Entry 7KKK (electron microscopy, 3.03 A resolution); this record covers chains A and B of the 6 polymer chains in the assembly.

[Chain A]
Protein: Spike glycoprotein
From: Severe acute respiratory syndrome coronavirus 2
UniProtKB: P0DTC2 (SPIKE_SARS2); residues 1-1208 here = UniProt positions 1-1208
Sequence (1288 residues; numbered 1 to 1288; the number before each row is that of its first residue):
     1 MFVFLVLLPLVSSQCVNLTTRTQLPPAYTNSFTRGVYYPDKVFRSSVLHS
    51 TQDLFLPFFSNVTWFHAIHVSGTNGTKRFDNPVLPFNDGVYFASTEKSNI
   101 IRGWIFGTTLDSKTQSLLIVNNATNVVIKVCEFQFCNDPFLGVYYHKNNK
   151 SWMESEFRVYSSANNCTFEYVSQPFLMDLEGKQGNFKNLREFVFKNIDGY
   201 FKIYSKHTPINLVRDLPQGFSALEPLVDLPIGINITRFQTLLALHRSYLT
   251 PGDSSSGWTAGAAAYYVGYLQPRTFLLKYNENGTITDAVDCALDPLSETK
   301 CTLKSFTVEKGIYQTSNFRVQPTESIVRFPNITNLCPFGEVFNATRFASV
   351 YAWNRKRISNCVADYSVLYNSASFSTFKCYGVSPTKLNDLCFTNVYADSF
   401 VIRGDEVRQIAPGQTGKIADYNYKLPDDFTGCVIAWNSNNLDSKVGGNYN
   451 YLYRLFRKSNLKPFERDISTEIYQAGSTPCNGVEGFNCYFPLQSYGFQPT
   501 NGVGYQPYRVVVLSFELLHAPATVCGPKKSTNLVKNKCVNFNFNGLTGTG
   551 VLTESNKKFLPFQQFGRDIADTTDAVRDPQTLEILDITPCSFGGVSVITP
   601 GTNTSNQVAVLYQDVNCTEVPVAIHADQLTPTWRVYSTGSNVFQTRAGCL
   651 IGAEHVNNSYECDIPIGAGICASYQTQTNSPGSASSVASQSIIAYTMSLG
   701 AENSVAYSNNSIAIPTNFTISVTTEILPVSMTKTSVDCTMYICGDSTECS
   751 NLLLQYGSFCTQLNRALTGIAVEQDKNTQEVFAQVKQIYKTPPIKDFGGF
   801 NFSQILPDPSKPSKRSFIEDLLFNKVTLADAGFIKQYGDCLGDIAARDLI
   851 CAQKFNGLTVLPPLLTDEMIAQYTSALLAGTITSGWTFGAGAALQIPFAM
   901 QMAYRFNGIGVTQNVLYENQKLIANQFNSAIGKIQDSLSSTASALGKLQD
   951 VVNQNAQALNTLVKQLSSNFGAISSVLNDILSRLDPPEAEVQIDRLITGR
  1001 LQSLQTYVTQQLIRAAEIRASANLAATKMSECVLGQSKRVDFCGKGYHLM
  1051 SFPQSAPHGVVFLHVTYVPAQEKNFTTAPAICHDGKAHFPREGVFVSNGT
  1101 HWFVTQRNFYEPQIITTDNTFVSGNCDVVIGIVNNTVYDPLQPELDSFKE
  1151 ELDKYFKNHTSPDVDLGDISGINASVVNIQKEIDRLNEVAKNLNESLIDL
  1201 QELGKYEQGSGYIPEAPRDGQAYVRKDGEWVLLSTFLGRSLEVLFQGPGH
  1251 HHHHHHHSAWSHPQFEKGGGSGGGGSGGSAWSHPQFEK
Not modelled in the structure: 1-26, 70-79, 144-164, 173-185, 246-262, 621-640, 677-688, 828-853, 1148-1288
Sequence notes: engineered mutation Gly682 (Arg in P0DTC2), Ser683 (Arg in P0DTC2), Ser685 (Arg in P0DTC2), Pro986 (Lys in P0DTC2), Pro987 (Val in P0DTC2); expression tag (1209-1288)
Disulfide bonds: Cys131-Cys166, Cys291-Cys301, Cys336-Cys361, Cys379-Cys432, Cys391-Cys525, Cys480-Cys488, Cys538-Cys590, Cys617-Cys649, Cys662-Cys671, Cys738-Cys760, Cys743-Cys749, Cys1032-Cys1043, Cys1082-Cys1126
Covalent attachments: N-acetylglucosamine (NAG) linked to Asn61, Asn165, Asn234, Asn282, Asn331, Asn603, Asn616, Asn657, Asn709, Asn717, Asn801, Asn1074, Asn1098, Asn1134
Swiss-Prot annotation at these positions:
  - region: Asn280 to Cys301 (Putative superantigen), Arg403 to Asp405 (Integrin-binding motif), Asn448 to Phe456 (Immunodominant HLA epitope recognized by the CD8+), Pro681, Ala684 (Putative superantigen), Ser816 to Tyr837 (Fusion peptide 1), Lys835 to Phe855 (Fusion peptide 2), Asp1163 to Glu1202 (Heptad repeat 2)
  - site: Arg815, Ser816 (Cleavage)
  - glycosylation: Asn17 (N-linked (GlcNAc...) (complex) asparagine), Asn61 (N-linked (GlcNAc...) (hybrid) asparagine), Asn74 (N-linked (GlcNAc...) (complex) asparagine), Asn122 (N-linked (GlcNAc...) (hybrid) asparagine), Asn149 (N-linked (GlcNAc...) (complex) asparagine), Asn165 (N-linked (GlcNAc...) (complex) asparagine), Asn234 (N-linked (GlcNAc...) (high mannose) asparagine), Asn282 (N-linked (GlcNAc...) (complex) asparagine), Thr323 (O-linked (GalNAc) threonine), Ser325 (O-linked (HexNAc...) serine), Asn331 (N-linked (GlcNAc...) (complex) asparagine), Asn343 (N-linked (GlcNAc...) (complex) asparagine), Asn603 (N-linked (GlcNAc...) (hybrid) asparagine), Asn616 (N-linked (GlcNAc...) (complex) asparagine), Asn657 (N-linked (GlcNAc...) (complex) asparagine), Thr676 (O-linked (GlcNAc...) threonine), Thr678 (O-linked (GlcNAc...) threonine), Asn709 (N-linked (GlcNAc...) (high mannose) asparagine), Asn717 (N-linked (GlcNAc...) (hybrid) asparagine), Asn801 (N-linked (GlcNAc...) (hybrid) asparagine) and 6 more in UniProt
  - natural variant: Leu5 (L5F: In strain: Iota/B.1.526), Ser13 (S13I: In strain: Epsilon/B.1.427/B.1.429), Leu18 (L18F: In strain: Beta/B.1.351, Gamma/P.1 and 1 more), Thr19 (T19I: In strain: Omicron/BQ.1.1, Omicron/XBB.1.5 and 1 more; T19R: In strain: Delta/B.1.617.2, Omicron/BA.2 and 4 more), Thr20 (T20N: In strain: Gamma/P.1), Leu24 to Ala27 (sequence variant, change not given here; In strain: Omicron/BA.2, Omicron/BA.2.12.1 and 6 more), Pro26 (P26S: In strain: Gamma/P.1), Gln52 (Q52H: In strain: Omicron/EG.5.1), Ala67 (A67V: In strain: Eta/B.1.525, Omicron/BA.1), His69 to Val70 (deletion: In strain: Alpha/B.1.1.7, Eta/B.1.525 and 5 more), Gly75 (G75V: In strain: Lambda/C.37), Thr76 (T76I: In strain: Lambda/C.37), 82 further natural variant entries in UniProt
  - mutagenesis: His69 to Val70 (Increased incorporation of cleaved spike into virions), Asn121 (N121Q: Partial loss of biliverdin affinity), Arg190 (R190K: Partial loss of biliverdin affinity), Asn234 (N234Q: Increased resistance to neutralizing antibodies), Asn331 (N331Q: Reduced viral infectivity), Asn343 (N343Q: Reduced viral infectivity), Leu452 (L452R: Increased resistance to neutralizing antibodies. Decreases HLA binding to NF9 epitope. Increased binding affinity to human ACE2), Tyr453 (Y453F: Decreased HLA binding to NF9 epitope. Increased binding affinity to human ACE2), Ala475 (A475V: Increased resistance to neutralizing antibodies), Val483 (V483A: Increased resistance to neutralizing antibodies), Glu484 (E484D: Increased replication in human TMEM106B overexpressing cells), Phe490 (F490L: Increased resistance to neutralizing antibodies and human covalescent sera neutralization), 12 further mutagenesis entries in UniProt

[Chain B]
Protein: Synthetic nanobody Nb6
From: synthetic construct
Notes: antibody fragment or engineered binder
Sequence (119 residues; numbered 1 to 119; the number before each row is that of its first residue):
     1 QVQLVESGGGLVQAGGSLRLSCAASGIIFGRNAMGWYRQAPGKERELVAG
    51 ITRRGSITYYADSVKGRFTISRDNAKNTVYLQMNSLKPEDTAVYYCAADP
   101 ASPAPGDYWGQGTQVTVSS
Not modelled in the structure: 1
Reported in the primary citation:
  - mutagenesis - I27Y/P105Y (500-fold): increased binding to Spike glycoprotein (chain A)

[Interface between chain A and chain B]
Pairs across the interface (36; chain A residue first):
  Gly446(A) - Asn77(B)  hydrogen bond (backbone-side chain)
  Tyr449(A) - Gly26(B)
  Tyr449(A) - Phe29(B)
  Tyr449(A) - Gly30(B)
  Tyr449(A) - Arg53(B)
  Tyr449(A) - Asn77(B)  hydrogen bond
  Leu455(A) - Arg31(B)
  Phe456(A) - Asn32(B)
  Phe456(A) - Pro100(B)  hydrophobic
  Glu484(A) - Thr52(B)
  Glu484(A) - Arg54(B)  salt bridge
  Glu484(A) - Ile57(B)
  Gly485(A) - Tyr59(B)
  Phe486(A) - Leu47(B)  hydrophobic
  Phe486(A) - Tyr59(B)  hydrophobic
  Phe486(A) - Tyr60(B)
  Phe486(A) - Ala61(B)
  Tyr489(A) - Asn32(B)
  Tyr489(A) - Asp99(B)
  Tyr489(A) - Pro100(B)
  Phe490(A) - Asn32(B)  hydrogen bond (backbone-side chain)
  Phe490(A) - Arg54(B)
  Leu492(A) - Asn32(B)
  Gln493(A) - Gly30(B)
  Gln493(A) - Arg31(B)  hydrogen bond
  Gln493(A) - Asn32(B)  hydrogen bond (side chain-backbone)
  Ser494(A) - Gly30(B)  hydrogen bond (backbone-backbone)
  Tyr495(A) - Gly26(B)
  Tyr495(A) - Ile27(B)
  Gly496(A) - Gly26(B)
  Gly496(A) - Ile27(B)
  Gln498(A) - Ser25(B)
  Gln498(A) - Gly26(B)  hydrogen bond (side chain-backbone)
  Asn501(A) - Ile27(B)
  Tyr505(A) - Val2(B)
  Tyr505(A) - Ile27(B)  hydrophobic
Other interface residues (no listed pair), chain A (18 interface residues in all): Tyr453

[In short]
The interface between chain A and chain B involves 18 residues on one side and 19 on the other, with 7
hydrogen bonds and 1 salt bridge. Polar contacts include Glu484(A)-Arg54(B), Gly446(A)-Asn77(B) and
Tyr449(A)-Asn77(B). From the paper: I27Y/P105Y of chain B increase binding to Spike glycoprotein (chain A).
Here chain A is Spike glycoprotein (Severe acute respiratory syndrome coronavirus 2) and chain B is Synthetic
nanobody Nb6 (synthetic construct). Entry 7KKK (SARS-CoV-2 Spike in complex with neutralizing nanobody Nb6)
was determined by electron microscopy, deposited together with 7KKJ and 7KKL.
